Entry 6YX1 (X-ray diffraction, 1.80 A resolution); this record covers chain A.

Chain A:
Molecule: SH3 and multiple ankyrin repeat domains protein 1
Organism: Homo sapiens
UniProt: Q9Y566 (SHAN1_HUMAN); residue numbers follow UniProt; this construct covers 654-762
Chain sequence (112 residues; row label = number of the first residue in the row):
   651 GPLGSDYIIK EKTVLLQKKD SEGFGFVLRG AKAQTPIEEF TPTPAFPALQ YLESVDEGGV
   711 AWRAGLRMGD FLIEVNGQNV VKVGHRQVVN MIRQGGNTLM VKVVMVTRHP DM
Unresolved in the structure: 682-688, 759-762
Sequence notes: expression tag (651-653)
UniProt features mapped onto this chain:
  - modified residue: S671 (Phosphoserine)
Ligand contacts: arginine / leucine / PWT / threonine: G673, F674, G675, F676, V677, L678, R679, G680, D706, H735, R736, V739, I742, R743
Reported in the primary citation:
  - binding site for the ligand PWT: R736

Summary:
Chain A binds arginine / leucine / PWT / threonine. The paper reports a binding site for the ligand PWT at
R736.
Chain A is SH3 and multiple ankyrin repeat domains protein 1 (Homo sapiens); the structure, Crystal structure
of SHANK1 PDZ in complex with a peptide-small molecule hybrid, was determined by X-ray diffraction, deposited
together with 6YWZ and 6YX2.
